Entry 1M9X (X-ray diffraction, 1.70 A resolution); this record covers chains A and D.

== Chain A ==
Name: Cyclophilin A
Source organism: Homo sapiens
Notes: EC 5.2.1.8
Reference sequence: P62937 (PPIA_HUMAN); aligned to UniProt positions 1-165 over residues 1-165 (the alignment contains insertions or deletions, so no single offset holds)
Amino-acid sequence (165 residues; row label = number of the first residue in the row):
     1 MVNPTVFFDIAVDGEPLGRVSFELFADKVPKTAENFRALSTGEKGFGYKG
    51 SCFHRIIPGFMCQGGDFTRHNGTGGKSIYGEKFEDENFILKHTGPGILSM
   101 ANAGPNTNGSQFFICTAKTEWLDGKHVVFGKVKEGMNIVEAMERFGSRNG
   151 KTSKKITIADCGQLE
Curated features (UniProtKB/Swiss-Prot):
  - modified residue: Met-1 (N-acetylmethionine), Val-2 (N-acetylvaline), Lys-28 (N6-acetyllysine), Lys-44 (N6-acetyllysine), Lys-76 (N6-acetyllysine), Ser-77 (Phosphoserine), Lys-82 (N6-acetyllysine), Thr-93 (Phosphothreonine), Lys-125 (N6-acetyllysine), Lys-131 (N6-acetyllysine), Lys-133 (N6-acetyllysine)
  - glycosylation: Asn-108 (N-linked (GlcNAc...) asparagine)
  - cross-link (Glycyl lysine isopeptide (Lys-Gly)): Lys-28 (interchain with G-Cter in SUMO2), Lys-82 (interchain with G-Cter in SUMO2)

== Chain D ==
Name: HIV-1 Capsid
Source organism: Human immunodeficiency virus 1
Notes: fragment: n-terminal domain
Reference sequence: Q72497 (Q72497_9HIV1); residues 1-146 here correspond to UniProt positions 133-278 (UniProt number = residue number + 132)
Amino-acid sequence (146 residues; numbered 1 to 146; the number before each row is that of its first residue):
     1 PIVQNLQGQMVHQAISPRTLNAWVKVVEEKAFSPEVIPMFSALSEGATPQ
    51 DLNTMLNTVGGHQAAMQMLKETINEEAAEWDRLHPVAMAPIAPGQMREPR
   101 GSDIAGTTSTLQEQIGWMTHNPPIPVGEIYKRWIILGLNKIVRMYS
Disordered / not traced: 1-11
Sequence notes: engineered mutation Ala-87 (His219 in Q72497), Met-88 (Ala220 in Q72497), Ala-89 (Gly221 in Q72497)

== How chain A and chain D interact ==
Contacting residue pairs (19):
  Arg-55(A) / Met-88(D)
  Arg-55(A) / Pro-90(D)  hydrogen bond (side chain-backbone)
  Arg-55(A) / Ala-92(D)
  Ile-57(A) / Ala-92(D)  hydrophobic
  Phe-60(A) / Pro-90(D)  hydrophobic
  Phe-60(A) / Ile-91(D)
  Phe-60(A) / Pro-93(D)
  Gln-63(A) / Met-88(D)
  Gly-72(A) / Met-88(D)
  Ala-101(A) / Met-88(D)
  Ala-101(A) / Ala-89(D)
  Asn-102(A) / Met-88(D)
  Asn-102(A) / Ala-89(D)  hydrogen bond (backbone-backbone)
  Ala-103(A) / Val-86(D)
  Gln-111(A) / Met-88(D)
  Phe-113(A) / Pro-90(D)
  Leu-122(A) / Pro-90(D)  hydrophobic
  His-126(A) / Ala-89(D)
  His-126(A) / Pro-90(D)
Interface residues without a listed pair, chain A (14 interface residues in all): Met-61, Arg-148
Interface residues without a listed pair, chain D (8 interface residues in all): Ala-87

== Summary ==
Chain A and chain D form an interface of 14 and 8 residues respectively; the contacts include 2 hydrogen
bonds. Polar contacts include Arg-55(A)/Pro-90(D) and Asn-102(A)/Ala-89(D).
Chain A is Cyclophilin A (Homo sapiens) and chain D is HIV-1 Capsid (Human immunodeficiency virus 1); the
structure, X-ray crystal structure of Cyclophilin A/HIV-1 CA N-terminal domain (1-146) M-type H87A,A88M,G89A
Complex, was determined by X-ray diffraction together with 1M9C, 1M9D, 1M9E, 1M9F and 1M9Y from the same
study.
